PDB entry 3AOS | X-ray diffraction, 2.20 A resolution | chain A

== Chain A ==
Molecule: Hemolymph juvenile hormone binding protein
Organism: Bombyx mori
Reference sequence: Q9U556 (Q9U556_BOMMO); residues 1-225 here correspond to UniProt positions 19-243 (UniProt number = residue number + 18)
Amino-acid sequence (227 residues; each row starts with the number of its first residue; numbers below 1 keep their minus sign (Gly-1 is residue -1)):
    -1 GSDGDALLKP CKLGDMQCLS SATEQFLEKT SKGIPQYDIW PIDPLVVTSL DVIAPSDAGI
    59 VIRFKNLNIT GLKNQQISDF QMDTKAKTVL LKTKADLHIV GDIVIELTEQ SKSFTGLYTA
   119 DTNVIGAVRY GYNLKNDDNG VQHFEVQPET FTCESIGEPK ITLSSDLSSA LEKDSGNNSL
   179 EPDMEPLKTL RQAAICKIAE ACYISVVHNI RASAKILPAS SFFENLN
Not modelled in the structure: -1 to 3, 225
Sequence notes: expression tag (-1 to 0)
Disulfides: Cys9-Cys16, Cys151-Cys194
Ligand contacts: JH II, Juvenile hormone II (JH2; methyl (2E,6E)-9-[(2R,3S)-3-ethyl-3-methyloxiran-2-yl]-3,7-dimethylnona-2,6-dienoate): Leu6, Leu17, Ala20, Thr21, Phe24, Leu25, Gln73, Ile75, Phe78, Met80, Val87, Leu89, Tyr128, Tyr130, Phe142, Val144, Val204, Ile208, Ala212, Phe220, Phe221
What the authors report for this chain:
  - contacts within the chain: Cys9-Phe220, Glu22-Asn72 (water-mediated contact), Glu26-Lys71, Asp36-Asn207, Trp38-His206 (pi stacking), Gln73-Thr91 (hydrogen bond), Thr91-Tyr201 (hydrogen bond), His141-Ala212 (hydrogen bond), Gln73-Tyr201, Gln140-Ala217, Cys9-Glu222
  - conformationally variable residues: Thr28, Ser29, Lys30, Gly31
  - binding site for JH II, Juvenile hormone II: Leu6, Leu17, Thr21, Phe24, Leu25, Phe78, Leu89, Tyr128, Tyr130, Phe142, Val204, Ile208, Phe220
  - mutagenesis - L17A, Q73A, T91V, Y128A, Y130A, F142A, I208A, F220A: decreased binding to JH
  - mutagenesis - F24A, L25A, F78A, M80A, Y128F: abolished binding to JH

== In short ==
Chain A binds JH II, Juvenile hormone II. The paper reports a binding site for JH II, Juvenile hormone II at
Leu6, Leu17 and Thr21 among others; L17A, Q73A and T91V, among others, reduce binding to JH; 13 substitutions
were tested in all.
Chain A is Hemolymph juvenile hormone binding protein (Bombyx mori); the structure, Crystal structure of
juvenile hormone binding protein from silkworm in complex with JH II, was determined by X-ray diffraction
(same publication as 3AOT).
